PDB entry 5CMK | X-ray diffraction, 1.80 A resolution | chains A and B

# Chain A (and B)
Name: Glutamate receptor ionotropic, kainate 2
From: Rattus norvegicus
Notes: chain B of this document is another copy of the same molecule, construct and numbering; everything in this record applies to it too
UniProtKB: P42260 (GRIK2_RAT); the construct has insertions or renumbered stretches relative to UniProt, so the offset changes along the chain: 2-117 = UniProt 429-544; 120-259 = UniProt 667-806
Sequence (259 residues; numbered 1 to 259; the number before each row is that of its first residue):
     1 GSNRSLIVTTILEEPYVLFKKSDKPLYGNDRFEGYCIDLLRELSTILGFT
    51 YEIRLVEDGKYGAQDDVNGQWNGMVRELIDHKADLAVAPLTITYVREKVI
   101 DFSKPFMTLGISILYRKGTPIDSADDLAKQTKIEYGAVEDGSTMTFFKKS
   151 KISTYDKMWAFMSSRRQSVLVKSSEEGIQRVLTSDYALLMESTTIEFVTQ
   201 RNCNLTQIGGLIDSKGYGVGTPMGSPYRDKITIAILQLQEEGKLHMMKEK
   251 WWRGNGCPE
Disordered / not traced: 1-2, 254-259 (chain B: 1, 255-259)
Sequence notes: expression tag (1); engineered mutation Thr91 (Ala518 in P42260), Ser142 (Ala689 in P42260), Ser174 (Asn721 in P42260), Leu188 (Phe735 in P42260); linker (118-119)
Ion coordination: lithium ion: Glu97, Ile100
Ligand contacts: glutamic acid (GLU): Tyr61, Pro89, Leu90, Thr91, Arg96, Gly141, Ser142, Thr143, Glu191, Tyr217
Curated features (UniProtKB/Swiss-Prot):
  - binding site (L-glutamate): Pro89, Arg96, Thr143, Glu191
  - glycosylation (N-linked (GlcNAc...) asparagine): Asn3, Asn204

# Interface between chain A and chain B
Residue-residue contacts (34; chain A residue first):
  Ile92(A) with Lys104(B); Leu236(B), hydrophobic
  Tyr94(A) with Ile233(B); Leu236(B), hydrophobic; Gln237(B); Glu240(B)
  Glu97(A) with Lys104(B), salt bridge; Thr232(B); Ile233(B); Leu236(B)
  Lys98(A) with Ile233(B)
  Phe102(A) with Lys104(B), hydrogen bond (backbone-side chain)
  Ser103(A) with Lys104(B)
  Lys104(A) with Ile92(B); Glu97(B), salt bridge; Phe102(B), hydrogen bond (side chain-backbone); Ser103(B); Arg228(B)
  Thr108(A) with Thr108(B)
  Phe146(A) with Glu240(B)
  Arg228(A) with Lys104(B); Asp229(B), salt bridge
  Asp229(A) with Arg228(B), salt bridge
  Thr232(A) with Glu97(B)
  Ile233(A) with Tyr94(B); Glu97(B)
  Leu236(A) with Ile92(B), hydrophobic; Thr93(B); Tyr94(B); Glu97(B)
  Gln237(A) with Tyr94(B)
  Gln239(A) with Ser214(B)
  Glu240(A) with Thr93(B); Tyr94(B), hydrogen bond (side chain-backbone)
Other interface residues (no listed pair), chain A (22 interface residues in all): Thr93, Pro105, Lys149, Ile152, Gly242
Other interface residues (no listed pair), chain B (20 interface residues in all): Lys98, Pro105, Ile152, Glu241

# Overview
22 residues of chain A face 20 of chain B across their interface, with 3 hydrogen bonds and 4 salt bridges.
Polar pairs include Glu97(A)-Lys104(B), Arg228(A)-Asp229(B) and Phe102(A)-Lys104(B). Ligands of chain A:
glutamic acid. From UniProt: 4 L-glutamate-binding residues on chain A.
Both chains are Glutamate receptor ionotropic, kainate 2 (Rattus norvegicus). Entry 5CMK (Crystal structure of
the GluK2EM LBD dimer assembly complex with glutamate and LY466195) was determined by X-ray diffraction
together with 5KUF, 5KUH and 5CMM from the same study.
